Entry 5VSM (X-ray diffraction, 1.70 A resolution); this record covers chain A.

Chain A:
Molecule: Radical S-adenosyl methionine domain-containing protein 2
From: Mus musculus
Reference sequence: Q8CBB9 (RSAD2_MOUSE); residue numbers follow UniProt; this construct covers 45-362
Chain sequence (318 residues; each row starts with the number of its first residue):
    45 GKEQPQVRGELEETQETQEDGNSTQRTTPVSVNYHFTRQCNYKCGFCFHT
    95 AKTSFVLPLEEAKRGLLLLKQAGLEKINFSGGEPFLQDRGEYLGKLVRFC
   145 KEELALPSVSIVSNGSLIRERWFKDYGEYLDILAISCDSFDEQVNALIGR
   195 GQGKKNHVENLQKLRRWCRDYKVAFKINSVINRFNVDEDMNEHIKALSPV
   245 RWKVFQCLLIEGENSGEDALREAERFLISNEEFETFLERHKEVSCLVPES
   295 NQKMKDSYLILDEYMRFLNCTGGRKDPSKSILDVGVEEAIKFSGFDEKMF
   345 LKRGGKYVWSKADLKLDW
Unresolved in the structure: 45-73, 316-319, 336-362
Differences from the reference sequence: conflict L55 (Pro in Q8CBB9), E57 (Asp in Q8CBB9), R70 (Pro in Q8CBB9)
Metal / ion sites: 4Fe-4S cluster Fe: C84, C88, C91 (together with methionine)
Ligand contacts:
  - 5'-deoxyadenosine (5AD): F90, C91, F92, S124, V156, S180, R194, N222, V224, F249, Q250, C251, L252, N258, Y302
  - methionine (MET): C91, F92, H93, S124, G125, G126, E127, P128, V156, S157, N158, S180, R194
  - 4Fe-4S cluster (SF4): C84, Y86, K87, C88, C91, H93, G125, G126, N158, R194, R265
From the paper describing this entry:
  - 4Fe-4S cluster coordination: C84, C88, C91
  - binding site for methionine: G125 to E127, S180, R194
  - binding site for 5'-deoxyadenosine: F90, F92, S180, R194, N222, V224, F249, L252

Overview:
Bound to chain A: 4Fe-4S cluster, 5'-deoxyadenosine and methionine. C84, C88 and C91 coordinate a 4Fe-4S
cluster Fe ion. From the paper: a binding site for 5'-deoxyadenosine at F90, F92 and S180 among others; a
binding site for methionine at G125, S180 and R194.
Chain A is Radical S-adenosyl methionine domain-containing protein 2 (Mus musculus); the structure, Crystal
structure of viperin with bound [4Fe-4S] cluster, 5'-deoxyadenosine, and L-methionine, was determined by X-ray
diffraction, deposited together with 5VSL.
